PDB entry 8PJC | X-ray diffraction, 2.14 A resolution | chain A

# Chain A
Name: Insulin
Organism: Homo sapiens
Reference sequence: P67973 (INS_BALPH); the construct has insertions or renumbered stretches relative to UniProt, so the offset changes along the chain: 1-30 = UniProt 1-30; 33-53 = UniProt 31-51
Sequence (53 residues; numbered 1 to 53; the number before each row is that of its first residue):
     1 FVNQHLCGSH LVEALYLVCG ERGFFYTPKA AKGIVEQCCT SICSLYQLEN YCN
Sequence notes: insertion (31-32)
Disulfide bonds: C7-C39, C19-C52, C38-C43

# In short
Chain A is Insulin (Homo sapiens); the structure, Crystal structure of human insulin desB30 precursor with an
Alanine-Alanine-Lysine C-peptide in dimer (T2) conformation, was determined by X-ray diffraction together with
8PI4, 8PI5, 8PI6 and 8PJH from the same study.
